2VDK - chains H and L of the 4 polymer chains in the assembly; structure by X-ray diffraction, 2.80 A resolution.

[Chain H]
Name: Monoclonal antibody 10E5 heavy chain
Source organism: Mus musculus
Notes: antibody fragment or engineered binder
Sequence (221 residues; row label = number of the first residue in the row):
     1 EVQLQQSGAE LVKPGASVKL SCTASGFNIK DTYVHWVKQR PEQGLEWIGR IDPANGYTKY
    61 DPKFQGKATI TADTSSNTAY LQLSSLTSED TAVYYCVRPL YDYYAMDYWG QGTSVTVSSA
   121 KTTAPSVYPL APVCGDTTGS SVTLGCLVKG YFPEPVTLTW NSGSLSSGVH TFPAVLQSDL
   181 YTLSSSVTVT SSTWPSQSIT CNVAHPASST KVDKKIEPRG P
Disordered / not traced: 135-136
Cystine bridges: Cys-22/Cys-96, Cys-146/Cys-201

[Chain L]
Name: Monoclonal antibody 10E5 light chain
Source organism: Mus musculus
Notes: antibody fragment or engineered binder
Sequence (214 residues; row label = number of the first residue in the row):
     1 DILMTQSPSS MSVSLGDTVS ITCHASQGIS SNIGWLQQKP GKSFMGLIYY GTNLVDGVPS
    61 RFSGSGSGAD YSLTISSLDS EDFADYYCVQ YAQLPYTFGG GTKLEIKRAD AAPTVSIFPP
   121 SSEQLTSGGA SVVCFLNNFY PKDINVKWKI DGSERQNGVL NSWTDQDSKD STYSMSSTLT
   181 LTKDEYERHN SYTCEATHKT STSPIVKSFN RNEC
Cystine bridges: Cys-23/Cys-88, Cys-134/Cys-194

[Chain H / chain L interface]
Cross-chain cystine bridges: Cys-134(H)/Cys-214(L)
Residue-residue contacts - 76 pairs, chain H then chain L:
  His-35(H) with Tyr-96(L)
  Gln-39(H) with Gln-38(L), hydrogen bond; Phe-44(L); Tyr-87(L)
  Leu-45(H) with Phe-44(L), hydrophobic; Tyr-87(L), hydrophobic; Phe-98(L)
  Trp-47(H) with Pro-95(L), hydrophobic; Tyr-96(L); Phe-98(L)
  Lys-59(H) with Leu-94(L)
  Asp-61(H) with Pro-95(L)
  Tyr-95(H) with Gln-38(L), hydrogen bond; Ser-43(L); Phe-44(L)
  Leu-100(H) with Val-55(L), hydrophobic; Asp-56(L)
  Tyr-101(H) with Tyr-49(L); Asp-56(L), hydrogen bond
  Asp-102(H) with Tyr-91(L)
  Tyr-104(H) with Tyr-91(L); Tyr-96(L), hydrogen bond (backbone-side chain)
  Ala-105(H) with Tyr-91(L)
  Met-106(H) with Leu-36(L); Tyr-96(L), hydrophobic
  Asp-107(H) with Gly-46(L), hydrogen bond (backbone-backbone); Tyr-49(L)
  Trp-109(H) with Leu-36(L); Phe-44(L), hydrophobic; Phe-98(L), hydrophobic
  Gly-110(H) with Ser-43(L), hydrogen bond (backbone-side chain)
  Gln-111(H) with Ser-43(L)
  Tyr-128(H) with Ser-121(L); Glu-123(L); Gln-124(L); Ser-127(L)
  Pro-129(H) with Ser-121(L); Glu-123(L)
  Leu-130(H) with Phe-118(L); Val-133(L), hydrophobic
  Ala-131(H) with Phe-118(L)
  Val-133(H) with Ile-117(L); Pro-119(L); Phe-209(L), hydrophobic
  Cys-134(H) with Glu-213(L); Cys-214(L), disulfide
  Thr-143(H) with Ser-116(L); Phe-118(L)
  Leu-147(H) with Ser-131(L)
  Lys-149(H) with Ser-131(L), hydrogen bond; Thr-180(L)
  His-170(H) with Asn-137(L); Asn-138(L), hydrogen bond; Asp-167(L); Ser-174(L), hydrogen bond
  Phe-172(H) with Phe-135(L), hydrophobic; Asn-137(L); Ser-162(L); Thr-164(L); Ser-174(L); Met-175(L); Ser-176(L)
  Pro-173(H) with Ser-162(L), hydrogen bond (backbone-side chain); Trp-163(L)
  Val-175(H) with Asn-161(L); Ser-162(L)
  Gln-177(H) with Leu-160(L)
  Ser-184(H) with Phe-135(L); Ser-176(L), hydrogen bond
  Ser-185(H) with Phe-135(L)
  Ser-186(H) with Phe-135(L); Asn-137(L), hydrogen bond
  Lys-214(H) with Glu-123(L), salt bridge
  Arg-219(H) with Pro-119(L), hydrogen bond (side chain-backbone); Pro-120(L)
  Gly-220(H) with Cys-214(L)
Other interface residues (no listed pair), chain H (46 interface residues in all): Val-37, Glu-46, Arg-50, Gly-112, Pro-132, Leu-144, Gly-145, Thr-171, Pro-221
Other interface residues (no listed pair), chain L (46 interface residues in all): Asp-1, Met-45, Tyr-50, Val-89, Thr-178

[In short]
Chain H and chain L each contribute 46 residues to their interface, with 1 disulfide bond, 13 hydrogen bonds
and 1 salt bridge. Among the polar pairs are Lys-214(H)/Glu-123(L), Gln-39(H)/Gln-38(L) and
Tyr-95(H)/Gln-38(L).
Chain H is Monoclonal antibody 10E5 heavy chain and chain L is Monoclonal antibody 10E5 light chain, both from
Mus musculus; the structure, Re-refinement of Integrin AlphaIIbBeta3 Headpiece, was determined by X-ray
diffraction (same publication as 2VC2, 2VDL, 2VDM, 2VDN, 2VDO, 2VDP, 2VDQ and 2VDR).
